5ZFV - chains D and F of the 6 polymer chains in the assembly; structure by electron microscopy, 7.10 A resolution (low resolution: residue-level contacts below are approximate; hydrogen-bond / salt-bridge calls are withheld).

Chain D:
Name: Biopolymer transport protein ExbB
Source organism: Escherichia coli (strain K12)
UniProtKB: P0ABU7 (EXBB_ECOLI); numbering as in UniProt (aligned over 1-244)
Amino-acid sequence (244 residues; row label = number of the first residue in the row):
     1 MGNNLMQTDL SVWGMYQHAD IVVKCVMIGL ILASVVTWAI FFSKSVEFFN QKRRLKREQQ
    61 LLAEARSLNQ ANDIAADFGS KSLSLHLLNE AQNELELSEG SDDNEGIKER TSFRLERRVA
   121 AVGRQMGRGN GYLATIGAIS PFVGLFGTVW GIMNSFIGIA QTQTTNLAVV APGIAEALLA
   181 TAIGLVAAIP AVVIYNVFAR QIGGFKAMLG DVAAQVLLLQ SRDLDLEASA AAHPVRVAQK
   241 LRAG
Disordered / not traced: 1-18, 234-244

Chain F:
Name: 22-mer peptide from Biopolymer transport protein ExbD
Source organism: Escherichia coli (strain K12)
UniProtKB: P0ABV2 (EXBD_ECOLI); residue numbers follow UniProt; this construct covers 19-40
Amino-acid sequence (22 residues; each row starts with the number of its first residue):
    19 NVTPFIDVML VLLIIFMVAA PL

How chain D and chain F interact:
Residue-residue contacts (5):
  Phe142(D) - Thr21(F)
  Leu145(D) - Met27(F)
  Leu167(D) - Phe34(F)
  Leu167(D) - Ala38(F)
  Ile174(D) - Phe34(F)
Other interface residues (no listed pair), chain D (6 interface residues in all): Thr148, Phe156
Other interface residues (no listed pair), chain F (5 interface residues in all): Ile24

In short:
6 residues of chain D and 5 residues of chain F are in contact.
Here chain D is Biopolymer transport protein ExbB and chain F is a 22-mer peptide from Biopolymer transport
protein ExbD, both from Escherichia coli (strain K12). Entry 5ZFV (Structure of the ExbB/ExbD pentameric
complex (ExbB5ExbD1TM)) was determined by electron microscopy, deposited together with 5ZFP and 5ZFU.
